PDB entry 4CBO | X-ray diffraction, 1.80 A resolution | chain A

[Chain A]
Molecule: Complement factor D
Source organism: Homo sapiens
Notes: EC 3.4.21.46
Reference sequence: P00746 (CFAD_HUMAN); residues 1-228 here correspond to UniProt positions 26-253 (UniProt number = residue number + 25)
Sequence (228 residues; row label = number of the first residue in the row):
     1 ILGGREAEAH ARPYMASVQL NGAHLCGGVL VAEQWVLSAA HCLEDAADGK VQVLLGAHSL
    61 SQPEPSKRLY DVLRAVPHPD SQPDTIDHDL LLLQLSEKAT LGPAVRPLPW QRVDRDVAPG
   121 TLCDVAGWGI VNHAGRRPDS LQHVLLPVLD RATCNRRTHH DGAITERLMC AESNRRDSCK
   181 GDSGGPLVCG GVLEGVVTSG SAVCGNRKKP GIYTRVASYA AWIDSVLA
Sequence notes: engineered mutation A202 (Arg227 in P00746)
Disulfides: C26-C42, C123-C189, C154-C170, C179-C204
Reported in the primary citation:
  - catalytic residues: H41, D89
  - conformationally variable residues (order/disorder transition, side-chain flip): H41, C42 to Q52, D89, N132 to G135, S173 to R176, V203 to K209
  - mutagenesis - R202A: increased catalytic activity on artificial peptides (proposed by the authors, not directly observed)
  - mutagenesis - R202A: unchanged stability

[Summary]
The paper reports catalytic residues H41 and D89; R202A increases catalytic activity on artificial peptides.
Chain A is Complement factor D (Homo sapiens); the structure, Crystal structure of Complement Factor D mutant
R202A after ensemble refinement, was determined by X-ray diffraction together with 4CBN from the same study.
